6KIN - chains D and F of the 6 polymer chains in the assembly; structure by X-ray diffraction, 2.53 A resolution.

== Chain D (and F) ==
Protein: HpcH/HpaI aldolase
From: Roseiflexus castenholzii (strain DSM 13941 / HLO8)
Notes: chain F of this document is another copy of the same molecule, construct and numbering; everything in this record applies to it too
UniProtKB: A7NHT0 (A7NHT0_ROSCS); numbering as in UniProt (aligned over 1-347)
Chain sequence (347 residues; row label = number of the first residue in the row):
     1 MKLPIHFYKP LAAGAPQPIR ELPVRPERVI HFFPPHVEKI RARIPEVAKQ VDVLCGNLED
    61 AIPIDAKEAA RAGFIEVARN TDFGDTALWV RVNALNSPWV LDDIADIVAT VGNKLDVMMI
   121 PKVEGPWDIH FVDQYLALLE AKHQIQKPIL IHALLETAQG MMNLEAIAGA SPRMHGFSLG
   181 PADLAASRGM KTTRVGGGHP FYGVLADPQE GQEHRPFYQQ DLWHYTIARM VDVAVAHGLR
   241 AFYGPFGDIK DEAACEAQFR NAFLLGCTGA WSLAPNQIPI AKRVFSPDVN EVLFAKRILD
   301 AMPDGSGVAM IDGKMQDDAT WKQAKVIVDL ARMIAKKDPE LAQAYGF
Unresolved in the structure: 210-211 (chain F: 194, 209-212)

== Chain D / chain F interface ==
Pairs across the interface - 65 pairs, chain D then chain F:
  P200(D) with D207(F)
  F217(D) with Y218(F)
  Q219(D) with V204(F); Y218(F); Q220(F), hydrogen bond (backbone-side chain)
  Q220(D) with Q220(F)
  D221(D) with Y202(F), hydrogen bond; V204(F); Q220(F), hydrogen bond (backbone-side chain)
  H224(D) with Y202(F), hydrogen bond; D221(F); L222(F); H224(F); Y225(F), hydrogen bond (side chain-backbone)
  Y225(D) with Y225(F), hydrophobic
  A228(D) with Y225(F), hydrophobic
  R229(D) with Y225(F)
  V231(D) with R188(F)
  D232(D) with A158(F); M161(F); R188(F), salt bridge; Y225(F)
  V235(D) with A158(F), hydrophobic; S187(F); R188(F)
  A236(D) with A158(F); Q159(F); M162(F), hydrophobic
  H237(D) with M162(F)
  D251(D) with R215(F), salt bridge
  A253(D) with L205(F), hydrophobic; R215(F)
  A254(D) with L205(F); R215(F)
  R260(D) with F201(F), hydrogen bond (side chain-backbone)
  N261(D) with F201(F); Y202(F); G203(F), hydrogen bond (side chain-backbone)
  F263(D) with G189(F); K191(F)
  L264(D) with M190(F); K191(F), hydrogen bond (backbone-backbone); H199(F); F201(F); Y202(F)
  L265(D) with M190(F); Y202(F); L222(F), hydrophobic
  G266(D) with R188(F); G189(F)
  E291(D) with K191(F), salt bridge
  V308(D) with W99(F), hydrophobic
  A309(D) with I64(F)
  M310(D) with I62(F); P63(F), hydrophobic; I64(F), hydrophobic; K67(F)
  G313(D) with D60(F); A61(F), hydrogen bond (backbone-backbone)
  K314(D) with D60(F), salt bridge; D183(F), salt bridge
  M315(D) with N96(F); S97(F); W99(F), hydrophobic
  D317(D) with N96(F), hydrogen bond
Also at the interface, not in a pair above, chain D (35 interface residues in all): E165, Y218, A257, D288
Also at the interface, not in a pair above, chain F (39 interface residues in all): E59, A94, P98, A206, P208, F217

== In short ==
35 residues of chain D and 39 residues of chain F are in contact; the contacts include 10 hydrogen bonds and 5
salt bridges. Polar pairs include D232(D)-R188(F), D251(D)-R215(F) and E291(D)-K191(F).
Both chains are HpcH/HpaI aldolase (Roseiflexus castenholzii (strain DSM 13941 / HLO8)). Entry 6KIN (Crystal
structure of the tri-functional malyl-CoA lyase from Roseiflexus castenholzii) was determined by X-ray
diffraction (same publication as 6KKH).
